8H9L - chains E and G of the 9 polymer chains in the assembly; structure by electron microscopy, 2.61 A resolution.

[Chain E]
Molecule: ATP synthase subunit beta, mitochondrial
From: Homo sapiens
Notes: EC 7.1.2.2
Reference sequence: P06576 (ATPB_HUMAN); residues 1-482 here correspond to UniProt positions 48-529 (UniProt number = residue number + 47)
Sequence (482 residues; each row starts with the number of its first residue):
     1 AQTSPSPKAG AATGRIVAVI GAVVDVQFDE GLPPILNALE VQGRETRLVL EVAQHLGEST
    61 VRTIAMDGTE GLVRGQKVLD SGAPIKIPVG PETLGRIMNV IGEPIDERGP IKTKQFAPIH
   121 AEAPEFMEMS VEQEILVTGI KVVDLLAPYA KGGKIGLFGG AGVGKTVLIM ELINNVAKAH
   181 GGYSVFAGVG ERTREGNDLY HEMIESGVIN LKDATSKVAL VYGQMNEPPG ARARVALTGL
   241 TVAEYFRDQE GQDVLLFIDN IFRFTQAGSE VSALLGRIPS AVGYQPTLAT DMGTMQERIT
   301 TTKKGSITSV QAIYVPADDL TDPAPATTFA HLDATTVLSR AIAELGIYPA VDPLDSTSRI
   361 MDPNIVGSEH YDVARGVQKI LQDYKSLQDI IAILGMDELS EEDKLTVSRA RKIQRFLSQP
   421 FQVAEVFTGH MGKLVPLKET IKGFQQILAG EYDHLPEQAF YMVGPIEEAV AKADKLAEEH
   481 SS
Unresolved in the structure: 1-11, 392-399, 476-482
Swiss-Prot annotation at these positions:
  - binding site (ADP): Gly162, Val163, Gly164, Lys165, Thr166, Val167
  - binding site (ATP): Gly162, Gly164, Lys165, Thr166, Val167, Arg192
  - binding site (phosphate): Gly162, Val163, Gly164, Lys165, Thr166
  - binding site (Mg(2+)): Thr166, Glu191
  - modified residue: Lys77 (N6-acetyllysine), Lys86 (N6-acetyllysine), Lys114 (N6-acetyllysine), Lys151 (N6-acetyllysine), Lys212 (N6-acetyllysine), Lys217 (N6-acetyllysine), Thr265 (Phosphothreonine), Ser368 (Phosphoserine), Lys379 (N6-acetyllysine), Ser386 (Phosphoserine), Lys433 (N6-acetyllysine), Lys438 (N6-acetyllysine), Lys475 (N6-acetyllysine), Ser482 (Phosphoserine)
  - glycosylation: Ser59 (O-linked (GlcNAc) serine)

[Chain G]
Molecule: ATP synthase subunit gamma, mitochondrial
From: Homo sapiens
Reference sequence: P36542 (ATPG_HUMAN); residues 1-273 here correspond to UniProt positions 26-298 (UniProt number = residue number + 25)
Sequence (273 residues; row label = number of the first residue in the row):
     1 ATLKDITRRL KSIKNIQKIT KSMKMVAAAK YARAERELKP ARIYGLGSLA LYEKADIKGP
    61 EDKKKHLLIG VSSDRGLCGA IHSSIAKQMK SEVATLTAAG KEVMLVGIGD KIRGILYRTH
   121 SDQFLVAFKE VGRKPPTFGD ASVIALELLN SGYEFDEGSI IFNKFRSVIS YKTEEKPIFS
   181 LNTVASADSM SIYDDIDADV LQNYQEYNLA NIIYYSLKES TTSEQSARMT AMDNASKNAS
   241 EMIDKLTLTF NRTRQAVITK ELIEIISGAA ALD
Unresolved in the structure: 1, 33-222, 273

[Chain E / chain G interface]
Contacting residue pairs (15):
  Pro279(E) with Leu262(G), hydrophobic; Ile266(G)
  Ala281(E) with Thr259(G)
  Val282(E) with Gln255(G); Ile258(G); Thr259(G), hydrogen bond (backbone-side chain); Leu262(G)
  Gly283(E) with Leu262(G)
  Asp319(E) with Asn251(G), hydrogen bond; Arg254(G), salt bridge; Gln255(G), hydrogen bond
  Thr321(E) with Gln255(G), hydrogen bond
  Asp322(E) with Arg254(G), salt bridge; Gln255(G)
  Pro323(E) with Gln255(G)
Interface residues without a listed pair, chain E (12 interface residues in all): Ile278, Ser280, Pro316, Ala317

[Summary]
12 residues of chain E and 7 residues of chain G are in contact, with 4 hydrogen bonds and 2 salt bridges.
Polar contacts include Asp319(E)-Arg254(G), Asp322(E)-Arg254(G) and Val282(E)-Thr259(G).
Chain E is ATP synthase subunit beta, mitochondrial and chain G is ATP synthase subunit gamma, mitochondrial,
both from Homo sapiens; the structure, Human ATP synthase F1 domain, state 3a, was determined by electron
microscopy (same publication as 8H9E, 8H9I and 8H9P).
